PDB entry 2F8E | X-ray diffraction, 2.90 A resolution | chains X and A

[Chain X]
Name: RNA-dependent RNA polymerase
From: Foot-and-mouth disease virus - type C
Notes: EC 2.7.7.48
Amino-acid sequence (474 residues; row label = number of the first residue in the row):
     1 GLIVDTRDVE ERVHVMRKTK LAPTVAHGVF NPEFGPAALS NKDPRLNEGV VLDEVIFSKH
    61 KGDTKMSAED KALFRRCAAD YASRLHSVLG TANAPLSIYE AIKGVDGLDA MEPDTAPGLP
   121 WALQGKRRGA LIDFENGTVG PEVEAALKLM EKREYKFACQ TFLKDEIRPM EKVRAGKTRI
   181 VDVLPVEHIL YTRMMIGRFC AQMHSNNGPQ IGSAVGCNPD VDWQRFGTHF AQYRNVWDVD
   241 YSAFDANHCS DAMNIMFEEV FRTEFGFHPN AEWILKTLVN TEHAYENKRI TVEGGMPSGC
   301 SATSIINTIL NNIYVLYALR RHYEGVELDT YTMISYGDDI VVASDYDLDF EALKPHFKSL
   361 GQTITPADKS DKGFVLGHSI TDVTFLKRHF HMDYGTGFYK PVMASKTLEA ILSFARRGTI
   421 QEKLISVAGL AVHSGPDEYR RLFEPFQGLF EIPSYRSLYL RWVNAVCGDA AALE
Construct notes: cloning artifact (471-474)
Ligand contacts: uridine-5'-monophosphate (U5P): Arg179, Asp245, Ser304, Asn307, Tyr336, Gly337, Asp338, Asp339, Leu386
From the paper describing this entry:
  - binding site for uridine-5'-monophosphate: Arg179, Tyr336
  - contacts within the chain: Glu166-Arg179 (salt bridge)
  - conformationally variable residues (side-chain flip): Arg179, Asp338
  - catalytic residues: Asp245, Asp338
  - mutagenesis - E166A, E166R, R168A, R179A, D338A, K387A/R388A: decreased catalytic activity with RNA-dependent RNA polymerase (chain X)
  - mutagenesis - T407A/I411A: unchanged catalytic activity with RNA-dependent RNA polymerase (chain X)

[Chain A]
Name: VPg protein
Amino-acid sequence (23 residues; row label = number of the first residue in the row):
  1001 GPYAGPLERQ RPLKVKAKLP QAE
Not modelled in the structure: 1016-1023
Covalently attached groups: uridine-5'-monophosphate (U5P) linked to Tyr1003
Ion coordination: Mg2+: Tyr1003 (together with uridine-5'-monophosphate)
Ligand contacts: uridine-5'-monophosphate (U5P): Arg1009, Gln1010, Arg1011
From the paper describing this entry:
  - binding site for uridine-5'-monophosphate: Tyr1003
  - post-translational modification sites: Tyr1003

[Interface between chain X and chain A]
Pairs across the interface (40):
  Asp109(X) - Leu1013(A)
  Asp109(X) - Lys1014(A)
  Glu112(X) - Leu1013(A)
  Lys164(X) - Arg1009(A)
  Glu166(X) - Glu1008(A)
  Glu166(X) - Arg1009(A)  salt bridge
  Ile167(X) - Leu1007(A)
  Ile167(X) - Glu1008(A)
  Arg168(X) - Tyr1003(A)
  Arg168(X) - Glu1008(A)  salt bridge
  Pro169(X) - Pro1006(A)
  Pro169(X) - Glu1008(A)
  Lys172(X) - Pro1002(A)
  Lys172(X) - Tyr1003(A)
  Lys172(X) - Ala1004(A)
  Lys172(X) - Gly1005(A)
  Arg179(X) - Tyr1003(A)
  Arg179(X) - Glu1008(A)
  Arg179(X) - Arg1009(A)
  Val215(X) - Arg1011(A)
  Gly216(X) - Arg1011(A)
  Gly216(X) - Val1015(A)
  Cys217(X) - Arg1011(A)  hydrogen bond (backbone-side chain)
  Pro219(X) - Arg1011(A)
  Asp240(X) - Pro1002(A)
  Asp240(X) - Ala1004(A)
  Ala243(X) - Tyr1003(A)
  Tyr336(X) - Arg1011(A)  hydrogen bond
  Tyr336(X) - Pro1012(A)
  Lys387(X) - Pro1006(A)
  Lys387(X) - Leu1007(A)
  Lys387(X) - Glu1008(A)
  Lys387(X) - Arg1009(A)
  Lys387(X) - Gln1010(A)
  Arg388(X) - Gln1010(A)
  Met403(X) - Gln1010(A)
  Thr407(X) - Pro1006(A)
  Thr407(X) - Leu1007(A)
  Ile411(X) - Leu1007(A)  hydrophobic
  Leu430(X) - Gln1010(A)
Other interface residues (no listed pair), chain X (28 interface residues in all): Phe34, Tyr241, Thr365, Lys369, Leu386, Ala410
Other interface residues (no listed pair), chain A (15 interface residues in all): Gly1001
Interface features reported in the paper:
  - specific contacts: Tyr336(X)-Arg1011(A) (hydrogen bond)

[Summary]
Chain X and chain A form an interface of 28 and 15 residues respectively; the contacts include 2 hydrogen
bonds and 2 salt bridges. Among the polar pairs are Glu166(X)-Arg1009(A), Arg168(X)-Glu1008(A) and
Cys217(X)-Arg1011(A). The paper describes a hydrogen bond between Tyr336(X) and Arg1011(A). From the paper:
catalytic residues Asp245(X) and Asp338(X); E166A, E166R and R168A of chain X, among others, reduce catalytic
activity with RNA-dependent RNA polymerase (chain X); 7 substitutions were tested in all.
Chain X is RNA-dependent RNA polymerase (Foot-and-mouth disease virus - type C) and chain A is VPg protein;
the structure, Foot and Mouth Disease Virus RNA-dependent RNA polymerase in complex with uridylylated VPg
protein, was determined by X-ray diffraction, deposited together with 2D7S.
